PDB entry 5UHG | X-ray diffraction, 3.97 A resolution | chains D and H of the 8 polymer chains in the assembly

Chain D:
Protein: DNA-directed RNA polymerase subunit beta'
Source organism: Mycobacterium tuberculosis (strain ATCC 25618 / H37Rv)
Notes: EC 2.7.7.6
UniProt: P9WGY7 (RPOC_MYCTU); residues 1-1316 here = UniProt positions 1-1316
Sequence (1316 residues; each row starts with the number of its first residue):
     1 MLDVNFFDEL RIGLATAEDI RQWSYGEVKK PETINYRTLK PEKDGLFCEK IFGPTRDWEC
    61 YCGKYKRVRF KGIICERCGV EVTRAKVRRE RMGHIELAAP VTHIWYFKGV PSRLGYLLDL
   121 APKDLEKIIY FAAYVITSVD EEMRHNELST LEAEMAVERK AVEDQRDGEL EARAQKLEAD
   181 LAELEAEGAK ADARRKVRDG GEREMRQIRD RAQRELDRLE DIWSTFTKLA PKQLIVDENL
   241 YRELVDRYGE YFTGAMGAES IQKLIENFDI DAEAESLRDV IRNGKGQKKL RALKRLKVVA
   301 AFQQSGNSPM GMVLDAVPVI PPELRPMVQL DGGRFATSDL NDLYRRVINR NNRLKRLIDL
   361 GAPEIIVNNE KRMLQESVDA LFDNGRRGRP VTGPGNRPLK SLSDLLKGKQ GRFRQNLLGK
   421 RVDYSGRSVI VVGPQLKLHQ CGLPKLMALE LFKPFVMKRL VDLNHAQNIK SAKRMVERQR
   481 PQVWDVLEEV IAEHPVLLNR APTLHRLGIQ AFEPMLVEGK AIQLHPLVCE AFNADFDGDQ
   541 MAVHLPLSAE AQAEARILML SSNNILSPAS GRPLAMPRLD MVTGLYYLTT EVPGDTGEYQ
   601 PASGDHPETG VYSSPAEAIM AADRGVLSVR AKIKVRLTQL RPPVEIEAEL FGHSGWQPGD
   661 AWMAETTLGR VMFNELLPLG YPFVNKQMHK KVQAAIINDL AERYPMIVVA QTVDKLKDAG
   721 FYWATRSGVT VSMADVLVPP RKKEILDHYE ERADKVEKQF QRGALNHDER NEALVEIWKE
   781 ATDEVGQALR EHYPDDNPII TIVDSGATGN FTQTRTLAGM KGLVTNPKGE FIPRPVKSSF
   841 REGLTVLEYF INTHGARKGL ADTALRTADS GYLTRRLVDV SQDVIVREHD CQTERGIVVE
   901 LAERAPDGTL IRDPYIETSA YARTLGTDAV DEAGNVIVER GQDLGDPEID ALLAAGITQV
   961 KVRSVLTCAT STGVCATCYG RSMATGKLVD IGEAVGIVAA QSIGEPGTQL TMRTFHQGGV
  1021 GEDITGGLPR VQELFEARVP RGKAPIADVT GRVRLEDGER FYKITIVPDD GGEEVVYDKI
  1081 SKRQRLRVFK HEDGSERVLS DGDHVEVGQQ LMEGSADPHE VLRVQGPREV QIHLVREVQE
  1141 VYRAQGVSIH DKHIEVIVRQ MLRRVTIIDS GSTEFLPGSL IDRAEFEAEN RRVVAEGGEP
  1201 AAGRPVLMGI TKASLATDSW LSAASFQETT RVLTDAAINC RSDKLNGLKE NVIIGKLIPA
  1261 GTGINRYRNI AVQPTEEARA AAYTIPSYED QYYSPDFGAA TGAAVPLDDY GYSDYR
Not modelled in the structure: 1-2, 1012-1025, 1282-1316
UniProt features mapped onto this chain:
  - binding site (Zn(2+)): Cys60, Cys62, Cys75, Cys78, Cys891, Cys968, Cys975, Cys978
  - binding site (Mg(2+)): Asp535, Asp537, Asp539
Bound ions: Zn2+ site 1: Cys60, Cys62, Cys75, Cys78; Mg2+: Asp535, Asp537, Asp539; Zn2+ site 2: Cys891, Cys968, Cys975, Cys978
Residues lining bound ligands: 88G (Nalpha-(benzenecarbonyl)-N-(2-methylphenyl)-D-phenylalaninamide): Arg834, Pro835, Leu847, Glu848, Phe850, Ile851, His854

Chain H:
Molecule: 23-nt DNA strand
Sequence (23 nucleotides; numbered 1 to 23; the number before each row is that of its first residue):
     1 TATAATGGGA GCTGTCACGG ATG

Chain D / chain H interface:
Contacting residue pairs - 4 pairs, chain D then chain H:
  Lys294(D) with DA21(H), salt bridge to the phosphate
  Arg389(D) with DC12(H), salt bridge to the phosphate
  Arg1038(D) with DC18(H), hydrogen bond to the phosphate; DG19(H), salt bridge to the phosphate
Other interface residues (no listed pair), chain D (6 interface residues in all): Tyr116, Arg291, Lys1212
Other interface residues (no listed pair), chain H (7 interface residues in all): DG11, DG20, DT22

Overview:
6 residues of chain D and 7 residues of chain H are in contact, with 1 hydrogen bond and 3 salt bridges. Among
the polar pairs are Arg1038(D)-DC18(H), Lys294(D)-DA21(H) and Arg389(D)-DC12(H). Chain D binds compound 88G.
Here chain D is DNA-directed RNA polymerase subunit beta' (Mycobacterium tuberculosis (strain ATCC 25618 /
H37Rv)) and chain H is a 23-nt DNA strand. Entry 5UHG (Crystal structure of Mycobacterium tuberculosis
transcription initiation complex in complex with D-AAP1 and Rifampin) was determined by X-ray diffraction
together with 5UH5, 5UH6, 5UH8, 5UH9, 5UHA, 5UHB and 4 further entries from the same study.
